1FBV - chains A and C of the 3 polymer chains in the assembly; structure by X-ray diffraction, 2.90 A resolution.

== Chain A ==
Name: Signal transduction protein cbl
From: Homo sapiens
Reference sequence: P22681 (CBL_HUMAN); numbering as in UniProt (aligned over 47-434)
Sequence (388 residues; each row starts with the number of its first residue):
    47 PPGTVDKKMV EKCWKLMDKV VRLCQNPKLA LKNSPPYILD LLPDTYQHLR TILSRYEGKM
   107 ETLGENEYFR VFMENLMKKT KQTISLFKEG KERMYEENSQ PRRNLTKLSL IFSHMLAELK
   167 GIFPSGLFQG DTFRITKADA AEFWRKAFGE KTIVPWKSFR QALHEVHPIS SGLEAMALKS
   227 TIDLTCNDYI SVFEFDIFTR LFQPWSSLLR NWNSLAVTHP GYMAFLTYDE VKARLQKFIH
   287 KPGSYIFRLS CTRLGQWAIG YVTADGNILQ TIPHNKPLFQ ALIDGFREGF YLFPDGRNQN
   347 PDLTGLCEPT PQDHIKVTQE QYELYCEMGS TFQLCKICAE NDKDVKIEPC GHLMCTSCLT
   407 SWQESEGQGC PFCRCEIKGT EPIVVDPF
Curated features (UniProtKB/Swiss-Prot):
  - zinc finger: Cys381 to Arg420 (RING-type)
  - region: Leu352 to Leu380 (Linker)
  - binding site (Ca(2+)): Asp229, Thr231, Asn233, Tyr235, Glu240
  - binding site (4-O-phospho-L-tyrosine): Arg294
  - modified residue: Tyr371 (Phosphotyrosine)
  - natural variant: Lys287 (K287R: Found in patients with acute myeloid leukemia; uncertain significance), Gln365 (Q365QSK: Found in patients with acute myeloid leukemia; uncertain significance), Gln367 (Q367P: In NSLL), Tyr371 (Y371H: Found in patients with acute myeloid leukemia; uncertain significance), Lys382 (K382E: In NSLL), Asp390 (D390Y: In NSLL), Arg420 (R420Q: In NSLL)
  - mutagenesis: Ser80 (S80D: Abolishes interaction with ZAP70), Pro82 (P82A: Abolishes interaction with ZAP70), Asp229 (D229Q: Abolishes interaction with ZAP70), Glu240 (E240S: Abolishes interaction with ZAP70), Arg294 (R294K: Abolishes interaction with ZAP70), Gly306 (G306E: Abolishes interaction with ZAP70 and EPHB1, but does not affect interaction with SLA. Reduces ubiquitination and therefore proteasomal degradation of SPRED2), Tyr371 (Y371F: Strongly reduces tyrosine phosphorylation by INSR; when associated with F-700 and F-774), Cys381 (C381A: Loss of ubiquitin ligase activity)
Ion coordination: Zn2+ site 1: Cys381, Cys384, Cys401, Cys404; Zn2+ site 2: Cys396, His398, Cys416, Cys419

== Chain C ==
Name: Ubiquitin-conjugating enzyme E12-18 kDa UBCH7
From: Homo sapiens
Notes: EC 6.3.2.19
Reference sequence: P68036 (UB2L3_HUMAN); residues 1001-1154 here correspond to UniProt positions 1-154 (UniProt number = residue number - 1000)
Sequence (154 residues; each row starts with the number of its first residue):
  1001 MAASRRLMKE LEEIRKCGMK NFRNIQVDEA NLLTWQGLIV PDNPPYDKGA FRIEINFPAE
  1061 YPFKPPKITF KTKIYHPNID EKGQVCLPVI SAENWKPATK TDQVIQSLIA LVNDPQPEHP
  1121 LRADLAEEYS KDRKKFCKNA EEFTKKYGEK RPVD
Unresolved in the structure: 1001-1003, 1148-1154
Curated features (UniProtKB/Swiss-Prot):
  - active site: Cys1086 (Glycyl thioester intermediate)
  - modified residue: Lys1131 (N6-acetyllysine)

== Interface between chain A and chain C ==
Pairs across the interface (39; chain A residue first):
  Leu219(A) - Arg1005(C)
  Leu219(A) - Met1008(C)  hydrophobic
  Met222(A) - Arg1005(C)
  Gln365(A) - Met1008(C)
  Gln365(A) - Glu1029(C)  hydrogen bond (backbone-side chain)
  Glu366(A) - Met1008(C)
  Glu366(A) - Glu1012(C)
  Glu366(A) - Arg1015(C)  salt bridge
  Glu366(A) - Glu1029(C)  hydrogen bond (backbone-side chain)
  Glu369(A) - Arg1005(C)  salt bridge
  Glu369(A) - Met1008(C)
  Glu369(A) - Lys1009(C)
  Leu370(A) - Glu1012(C)
  Leu370(A) - Lys1016(C)
  Cys372(A) - Arg1005(C)
  Glu373(A) - Glu1012(C)
  Glu373(A) - Lys1016(C)  salt bridge
  Lys382(A) - Arg1006(C)  hydrogen bond (backbone-side chain)
  Ile383(A) - Arg1006(C)  hydrogen bond (backbone-side chain)
  Ile383(A) - Pro1062(C)
  Ile383(A) - Phe1063(C)  hydrophobic
  Ile383(A) - Ala1098(C)  hydrophobic
  Cys384(A) - Arg1006(C)
  Ala385(A) - Arg1005(C)
  Ala385(A) - Lys1009(C)
  Glu386(A) - Arg1005(C)
  Cys404(A) - Phe1063(C)  hydrophobic
  Ser407(A) - Phe1063(C)
  Trp408(A) - Phe1063(C)
  Trp408(A) - Pro1097(C)
  Pro417(A) - Lys1096(C)
  Pro417(A) - Pro1097(C)  hydrophobic
  Pro417(A) - Ala1098(C)  hydrogen bond (backbone-backbone)
  Phe418(A) - Lys1096(C)  hydrogen bond (backbone-side chain)
  Phe418(A) - Ala1098(C)  hydrophobic
  Arg420(A) - Glu1093(C)  hydrogen bond (side chain-backbone)
  Arg420(A) - Asn1094(C)
  Arg420(A) - Trp1095(C)
  Arg420(A) - Lys1096(C)
Other interface residues (no listed pair), chain A (22 interface residues in all): Thr364, Ser411, Cys419

== Overview ==
Chain A and chain C form an interface of 22 and 16 residues respectively; the contacts include 7 hydrogen
bonds and 3 salt bridges. Polar contacts include Glu366(A)-Arg1015(C), Glu369(A)-Arg1005(C) and
Glu373(A)-Lys1016(C).
Here chain A is Signal transduction protein cbl and chain C is Ubiquitin-conjugating enzyme E12-18 kDa UBCH7,
both from Homo sapiens. Entry 1FBV (Structure of a cbl-UBCH7 complex: ring domain function in
ubiquitin-protein ligases) was determined by X-ray diffraction.
